Entry 5ZE1 (X-ray diffraction, 3.00 A resolution); this record covers chains A and G of the 6 polymer chains in the assembly.

== Chain A ==
Molecule: mouse RAG1
Organism: Mus musculus
Notes: EC 3.1.-.-, 2.3.2.27
Reference sequence: P15919 (RAG1_MOUSE); residue numbers follow UniProt; this construct covers 384-1008
Amino-acid sequence (627 residues; row label = number of the first residue in the row):
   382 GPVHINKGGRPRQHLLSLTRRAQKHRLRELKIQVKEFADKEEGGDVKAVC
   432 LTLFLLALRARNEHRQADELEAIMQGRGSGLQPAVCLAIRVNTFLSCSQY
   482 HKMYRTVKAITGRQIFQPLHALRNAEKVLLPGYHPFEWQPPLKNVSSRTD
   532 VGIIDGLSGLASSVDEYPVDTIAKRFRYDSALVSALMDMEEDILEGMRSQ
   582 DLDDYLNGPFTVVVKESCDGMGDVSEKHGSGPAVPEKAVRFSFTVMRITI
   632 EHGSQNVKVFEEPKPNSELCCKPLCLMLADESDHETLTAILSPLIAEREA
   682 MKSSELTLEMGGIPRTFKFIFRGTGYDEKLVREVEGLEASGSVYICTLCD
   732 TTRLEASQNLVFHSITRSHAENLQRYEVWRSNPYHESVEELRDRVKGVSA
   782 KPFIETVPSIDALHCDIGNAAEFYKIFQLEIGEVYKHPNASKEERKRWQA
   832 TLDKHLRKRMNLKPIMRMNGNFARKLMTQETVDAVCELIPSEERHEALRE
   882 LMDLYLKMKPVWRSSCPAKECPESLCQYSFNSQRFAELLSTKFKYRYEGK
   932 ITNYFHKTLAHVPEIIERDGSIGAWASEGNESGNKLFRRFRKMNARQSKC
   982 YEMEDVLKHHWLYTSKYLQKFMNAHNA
Not modelled in the structure: 382-390
Sequence notes: cloning artifact (382-383)
Swiss-Prot annotation at these positions:
  - DNA-binding region: Gly389 to Gln456 (NBD)
  - binding site (a divalent metal cation): Asp600, Asp708, Glu962
  - site: Trp893 (Essential for DNA hairpin formation, participates in base-stacking interactions near the cleavage site)
  - mutagenesis: Arg391 (R391A: Defects in converting nicked products to hairpins; R391L: Impairs DNA-binding and hairpin formation while maintaining some nicking activity), Arg393 (R393A: Impairs DNA-binding and hairpin formation while maintaining some nicking activity), Arg401 (R401A: Allows robust hairpin activity), Arg402 (R402A: Defects in converting nicked products to hairpins), Lys405 (K405A: Reduced hairpin activity), His406 (H406A: Allows robust hairpin activity), Arg407 (R407A: Impairs DNA-binding and reduces hairpin formation without affecting nicking activity), Asn443 (N443A: Impairs DNA-binding; when associated with A-445), His445 (H445A: Impairs DNA-binding; when associated with A-443), Asp546 (D546A: Loss of DNA-binding), Asp560 (D560A: Loss of DNA-binding), Glu597 (E597Q: Impaired cleavage), 20 further mutagenesis entries in UniProt
Ion coordination: Mn2+ site 1: Asp600, Glu962 (shared with 2 residues of chain F); Mn2+ site 2: Asp600, Asp708 (shared with 1 residue of chain F; 1 residue of chain I); K+: Glu649, Ser963 (shared with 1 residue of chain L); Zn2+: Cys727, Cys730, His937, His942
Reported in the primary citation:
  - catalytic residues: Asp600, Asp708, Glu962 (citing earlier work)

== Chain G ==
Molecule: 54-nt DNA strand
Sequence (54 nucleotides; numbered 3 to 56; the number before each row is that of its first residue):
     3 GGTTTTTGTCTGGCTTCACACTTGATTTGCATCACTGTGTAAGACAGGCC
    53 AGAT
Ion coordination: Mn2+ site 1: DG41, DT42 (shared with 2 residues of chain C); Mn2+ site 2: DT42 (shared with 2 residues of chain C; 1 residue of chain J)

== Interface between chain A and chain G ==
Pairs across the interface - 29 pairs, chain A then chain G:
  Arg391(A) - DT6(G)  base contact
  Arg391(A) - DT7(G)  hydrogen bond to the base
  Arg391(A) - DT8(G)  sugar contact
  Arg393(A) - DT7(G)  phosphate contact
  Arg393(A) - DT8(G)  phosphate contact
  Gln394(A) - DT8(G)  hydrogen bond to the phosphate
  Leu399(A) - DT8(G)  sugar contact
  Thr400(A) - DT9(G)  hydrogen bond to the phosphate
  Arg402(A) - DT9(G)  hydrogen bond to the base
  Arg402(A) - DG10(G)  hydrogen bond to the base
  Ala403(A) - DT8(G)  sugar contact
  Ala403(A) - DT9(G)  phosphate contact
  Arg407(A) - DT8(G)  salt bridge to the phosphate
  Tyr485(A) - DT30(G)  sugar contact
  Tyr485(A) - DG31(G)  hydrogen bond to the phosphate
  Lys489(A) - DT30(G)  hydrogen bond to the phosphate
  Lys489(A) - DG31(G)  salt bridge to the phosphate
  Gln495(A) - DT30(G)  hydrogen bond to the phosphate
  Gln498(A) - DT30(G)  phosphate contact
  Pro499(A) - DT30(G)  phosphate contact
  His501(A) - DT29(G)  sugar contact
  His501(A) - DT30(G)  salt bridge to the phosphate
  Lys608(A) - DT38(G)  phosphate contact
  His609(A) - DC37(G)  phosphate contact
  His609(A) - DT38(G)  hydrogen bond to the phosphate
  Gly610(A) - DC37(G)  phosphate contact
  Ser611(A) - DC37(G)  hydrogen bond to the phosphate
  Gln978(A) - DC37(G)  sugar contact
  Gln978(A) - DT38(G)  sugar contact
Other interface residues (no listed pair), chain A (22 interface residues in all): Pro392, His406, Lys973
Other interface residues (no listed pair), chain G (11 interface residues in all): DT40

== Overview ==
22 residues of chain A and 11 residues of chain G are in contact; the contacts include 10 hydrogen bonds and 3
salt bridges. Polar contacts include Arg391(A)-DT7(G), Arg402(A)-DT9(G) and Arg402(A)-DG10(G). From UniProt: a
DNA-binding region, 3 divalent metal cation-binding residues and 32 mutagenesis sites on chain A. From the
paper: catalytic residues Asp600(A), Asp708(A) and Glu962(A).
Here chain A is mouse RAG1 (Mus musculus) and chain G is a 54-nt DNA strand. Entry 5ZE1 (Hairpin Forming
Complex, RAG1/2-Nicked 12RSS/23RSS complex in 2mM Mn2+ for 10 min at 4'C) was determined by X-ray diffraction,
deposited together with 5ZDZ, 5ZE0, 5ZE2, 6CG0, 6CIJ, 6CIK, 6CIL and 6CIM.
